Entry 5LAA (X-ray diffraction, 3.00 A resolution); this record covers chain A.

== Chain A ==
Name: Tetrahydromethanopterin S-methyltransferase subunit A
Source organism: Methanothermus fervidus (strain ATCC 43054 / DSM 2088 / JCM 10308 / V24 S)
Notes: EC 2.1.1.86
Reference sequence: E3GWY7 (E3GWY7_METFV); residues 1-167 here = UniProt positions 1-167
Chain sequence (167 residues; row label = number of the first residue in the row):
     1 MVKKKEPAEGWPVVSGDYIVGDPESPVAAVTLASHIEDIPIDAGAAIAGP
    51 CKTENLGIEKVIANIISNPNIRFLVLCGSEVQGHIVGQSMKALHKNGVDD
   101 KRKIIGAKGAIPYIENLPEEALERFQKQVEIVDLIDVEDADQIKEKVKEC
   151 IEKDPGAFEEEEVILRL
Disordered / not traced: 162-167
Metal / ion sites: cobalamin Co near H84 (its only coordinating residue here)
Ligand contacts: cobalamin (B12): S15, G16, D17, Y18, A28, A29, V30, A33, I47, A48, G49, P50, C51, K52, T53, E54, N55, G57, K60, V61, N64, V81, Q82, G83, H84, A110, I111
Reported in the primary citation:
  - cobalamin coordination: H35, H84
  - binding site for cobalamin: D17, Y18, H35, K52, T53, N55, G57, V61, N64, H84
  - contacts within the chain: E54-I111, E54-H84 (hydrogen bond)

== Summary ==
Chain A binds cobalamin. From the paper: a binding site for cobalamin at D17, Y18 and H35 among others;
cobalamin coordination by H35 and H84.
Chain A is Tetrahydromethanopterin S-methyltransferase subunit A (Methanothermus fervidus (strain ATCC 43054 /
DSM 2088 / JCM 10308 / V24 S)); the structure, X-ray structure of the methyltransferase subunit A from
methanothermus fervidus in complex with cobalamin, was determined by X-ray diffraction (same publication as
5L8X).
